4XU6 - chain A; structure by X-ray diffraction, 1.90 A resolution.

== Chain A ==
Molecule: Uncharacterized protein
Source organism: Mycobacterium vanbaalenii PYR-1
Reference sequence: A1T557 (A1T557_MYCVP); residue numbers follow UniProt; this construct covers 1-204
Amino-acid sequence (210 residues; numbered 1 to 210; the number before each row is that of its first residue):
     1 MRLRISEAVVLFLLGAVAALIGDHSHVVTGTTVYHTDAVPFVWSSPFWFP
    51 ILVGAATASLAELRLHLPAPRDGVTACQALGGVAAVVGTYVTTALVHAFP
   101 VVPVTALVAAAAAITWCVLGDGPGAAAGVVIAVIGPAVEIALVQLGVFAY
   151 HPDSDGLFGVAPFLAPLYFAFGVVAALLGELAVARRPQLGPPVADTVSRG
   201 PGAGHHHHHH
Not modelled in the structure: 190-210
Differences from the reference sequence: conflict Cys77 (Arg in A1T557), Ala109 (Cys in A1T557), Ala127 (Cys in A1T557), Ala194 (Cys in A1T557); expression tag (205-210)
Small-molecule neighbours:
  - N-tridecanoic acid (TDA), molecule 1: Gly15, Ala18, Ala19, Asp23, His26, Phe49, Val53, Thr57, Val83, Val86, Tyr90, Glu139, Tyr150, Leu164, Leu167, Tyr168, Phe171, Val174, Leu178
  - N-tridecanoic acid (TDA), molecule 2: Trp48, Phe49, Leu52, Val53, Ala55, Ala56, Ser59, Ile131, Ile134, Gly135, Val138, Glu139, Leu142, Phe148, Tyr168
Reported in the primary citation:
  - self-association interface (contacts with another copy of this molecule); pairs are residue here / residue on that copy: Cys117-Cys77

== In short ==
Bound to chain A: N-tridecanoic acid. From the paper: a self-association interface involving Cys117.
Chain A is Uncharacterized protein (Mycobacterium vanbaalenii PYR-1); the structure, Crystal structure of
cross-linked MvINS R77C trimer at 1.9A resolution, was determined by X-ray diffraction, deposited together
with 4XU4 and 4XU5.
